5LQX - chains B and E of the 30 polymer chains in the assembly; structure by electron microscopy, 7.90 A resolution (low resolution: residue-level contacts below are approximate; hydrogen-bond / salt-bridge calls are withheld).

# Chain B
Name: ATP synthase alpha subunit
Organism: Ogataea angusta
Sequence (510 residues; each row starts with the number of its first residue):
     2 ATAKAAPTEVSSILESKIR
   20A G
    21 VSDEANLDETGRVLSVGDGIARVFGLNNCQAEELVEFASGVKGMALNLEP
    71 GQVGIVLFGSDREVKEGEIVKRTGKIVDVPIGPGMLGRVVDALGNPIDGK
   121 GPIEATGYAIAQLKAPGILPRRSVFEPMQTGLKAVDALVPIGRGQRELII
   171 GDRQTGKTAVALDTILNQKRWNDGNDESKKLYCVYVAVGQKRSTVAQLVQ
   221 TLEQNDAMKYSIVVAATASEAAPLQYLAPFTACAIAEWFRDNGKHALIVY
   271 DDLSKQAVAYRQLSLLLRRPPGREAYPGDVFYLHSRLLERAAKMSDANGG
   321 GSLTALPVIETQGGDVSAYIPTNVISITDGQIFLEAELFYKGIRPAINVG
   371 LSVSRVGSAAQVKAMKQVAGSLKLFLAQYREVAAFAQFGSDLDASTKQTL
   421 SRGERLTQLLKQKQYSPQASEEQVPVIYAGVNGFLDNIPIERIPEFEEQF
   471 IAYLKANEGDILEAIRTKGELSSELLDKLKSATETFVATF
Not modelled in the structure: 2-4, 20A, 407-411, 510
Ligand contacts: ADP (adenosine-5'-diphosphate): Asp172, Arg173, Gln174, Thr175, Gly176, Lys177, Thr178, Ala179, Arg364, Gln432, Lys433, Gln434

# Chain E
Name: ATP synthase beta subunit
Organism: Ogataea angusta
Sequence (476 residues; row label = number of the first residue in the row):
     4 ATAGPASGKIRAVIGAVVDVQFEQGELPAILNALTIDQGNNQKLVLEVAQ
    54 HLGENAVRAIAMDGTEGLVRGQTVVDTGAPISVPVGRGTLGRIINVVGEP
   104 IDERGPIECKQRNPIHADPPSFVEQSTEAEVLETGIKVVDLLAPYARGGK
   154 IGLFGGAGVGKTVFIQELINNIAKAHGGFSVFTGVGERTREGNDLYREMK
   204 ETGVINLEGESKVALVFGQMNEPPGARARVALTGLTIAEYFRDEEGQDVL
   254 LFVDNIFRFTQAGSEVSALLGRIPSAVGYQPTLATDMGLLQERITTTRKG
   304 SVTSVQAVYVPADDLTDPAPATTFAHLDATTVLSRGISELGIYPAVDPLD
   354 SKSRLLDVSVVGQEHYDVATGVQQTLQAYKSLQDIIAILGMDELSEQDKL
   404 TVERARKIQRFLSQPFAVAEVFTGIEGKLVRLKDTIASFKAVLEGKYDHL
   454 PENAFYMVGGIEDVVAKAEKIAAEAN
Not modelled in the structure: 4-7, 477-479
Ligand contacts: ADP (adenosine-5'-diphosphate): Gly159, Ala160, Gly161, Val162, Gly163, Lys164, Thr165, Val166, Tyr346, Ala422, Phe425

# Interface between chain B and chain E
Contacting residue pairs (20; chain B residue first):
  Ser12(B) - Glu57(E)
  Leu34(B) - Gly56(E)
  Ser35(B) - His54(E)
  Val36(B) - Gln53(E)
  Val36(B) - His54(E)
  Gly37(B) - Gln53(E)
  Asp81(B) - Ile33(E)
  Arg82(B) - Ile33(E)
  Ile117(B) - Phe125(E)
  Ile117(B) - Val126(E)
  Ala216(B) - Ser129(E)
  Ala216(B) - Thr130(E)
  Gln217(B) - Thr130(E)
  Gln220(B) - Thr130(E)
  Ala238(B) - Ala287(E)
  Ser239(B) - Gly291(E)
  Ser239(B) - Glu295(E)
  Gln282(B) - Pro284(E)
  Leu285(B) - Pro284(E)
  Ala295(B) - Ser278(E)
Also at the interface, not in a pair above, chain B (19 interface residues in all): Glu86, Asp118, Gln332
Also at the interface, not in a pair above, chain E (19 interface residues in all): Gln128, Ile276, Ala279, Thr288, Thr319

# Overview
Chain B and chain E each contribute 19 residues to their interface. Bound to chain B: ADP. Ligands of chain E:
ADP.
Chain B is ATP synthase alpha subunit and chain E is ATP synthase beta subunit, both from Ogataea angusta; the
structure, Structure of F-ATPase from Pichia angusta, state3, was determined by electron microscopy (same
publication as 5LQY and 5LQZ).
